PDB entry 9H4P | electron microscopy, 2.44 A resolution | chains QE and BB of the 108 polymer chains in the assembly

# Chain QE
Molecule: Phate tail tape measure protein
From: Haloferax tailed virus 1
UniProtKB: A0A410N6W4 (A0A410N6W4_HFTV1); numbering as in UniProt (aligned over 1-341)
Chain sequence (341 residues; each row starts with the number of its first residue):
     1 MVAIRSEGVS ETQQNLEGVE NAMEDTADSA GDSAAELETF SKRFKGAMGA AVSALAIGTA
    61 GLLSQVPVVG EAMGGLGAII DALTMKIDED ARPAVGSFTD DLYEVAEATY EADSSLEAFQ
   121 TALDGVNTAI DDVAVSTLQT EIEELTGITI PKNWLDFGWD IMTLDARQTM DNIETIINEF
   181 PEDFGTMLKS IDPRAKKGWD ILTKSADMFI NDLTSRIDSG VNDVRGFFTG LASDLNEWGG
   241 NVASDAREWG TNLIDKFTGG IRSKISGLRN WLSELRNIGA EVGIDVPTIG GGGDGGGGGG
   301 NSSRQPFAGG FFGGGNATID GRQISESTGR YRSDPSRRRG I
Not modelled in the structure: 1, 339-341

# Chain BB
Molecule: Baseplate to tube adapter protein gp41
From: Haloferax tailed virus 1
UniProtKB: A0A410N6X8 (A0A410N6X8_HFTV1); residue numbers follow UniProt; this construct covers 1-285
Chain sequence (285 residues; row label = number of the first residue in the row):
     1 MVDATLSRGG TSVDIPLVEE GGEILLSSTF GKPEVNVRKS GGSLNPRVID SWSGLQTFQL
    61 VGKLYDYSTS HQLADLVKTA STTPLELQIP QDAYPDTVTV APAAGQASAL TLEYPAGRKD
   121 LVDVSLSLTR VDPNSVRGVG DQQATTPTTT GTGPVEVTAG GTTVQLPSSG LSVERTVGRP
   181 NDAVRRVPRQ ADPRYEVKAK VTNDVFTFSF ETLDNIPATL NALTDNVFRE QLGRDGVTLD
   241 FNGLLGLGSV KAIPVGSSPF RQVHQAGRGW VTVPTLEFRR IYSNE
Not modelled in the structure: 1

# Chain QE / chain BB interface
Contacting residue pairs (41):
  Phe312(QE) with Gln106(BB)
  Asn316(QE) with Lys39(BB), hydrogen bond
  Ser327(QE) with Arg186(BB), hydrogen bond (backbone-side chain)
  Gly329(QE) with Val184(BB); Arg185(BB); Arg186(BB), hydrogen bond (backbone-backbone)
  Arg330(QE) with Pro180(BB); Asp182(BB), hydrogen bond (side chain-backbone); Ala183(BB); Val184(BB); Arg185(BB)
  Tyr331(QE) with Pro33(BB), hydrophobic; Ser53(BB), hydrogen bond (side chain-backbone); Gly54(BB); Leu55(BB), hydrophobic; Ala104(BB); Val184(BB), hydrogen bond (backbone-backbone); Pro193(BB), hydrophobic
  Arg332(QE) with Leu55(BB); Gln106(BB)
  Ser333(QE) with Thr57(BB); Ala103(BB); Ala104(BB); Gln106(BB), hydrogen bond (backbone-side chain); Thr129(BB), hydrogen bond
  Asp334(QE) with Gln59(BB); Ser127(BB), hydrogen bond (backbone-side chain)
  Pro335(QE) with Gln59(BB), hydrogen bond (backbone-side chain); Gln106(BB); Ser127(BB)
  Ser336(QE) with Ser108(BB), hydrogen bond (backbone-backbone); Ala109(BB); Leu110(BB); Thr111(BB), hydrogen bond; Ser125(BB), hydrogen bond (side chain-backbone); Ser127(BB), hydrogen bond (backbone-side chain)
  Arg337(QE) with Gln59(BB); Ser125(BB)
  Arg338(QE) with Thr111(BB); Glu113(BB); Glu174(BB), salt bridge
Other interface residues (no listed pair), chain QE (15 interface residues in all): Gln323, Thr328
Other interface residues (no listed pair), chain BB (30 interface residues in all): Glu34, Gly105, Leu126, Asn181

# Overview
The interface between chain QE and chain BB involves 15 residues on one side and 30 on the other, with 14
hydrogen bonds and 1 salt bridge. Among the polar pairs are Arg338(QE)-Glu174(BB), Asn316(QE)-Lys39(BB) and
Ser327(QE)-Arg186(BB).
Here chain QE is Phate tail tape measure protein and chain BB is Baseplate to tube adapter protein gp41, both
from Haloferax tailed virus 1. Entry 9H4P (Tail of full Haloferax tailed virus 1) was determined by electron
microscopy together with 8QPG, 8QPQ, 8QQN, 8QSI, 8QSY, 9FKB, 9H5B and 9H7V from the same study.
